5KDQ - chains A and C of the 4 polymer chains in the assembly; structure by X-ray diffraction, 2.15 A resolution.

Chain A (and C):
Name: Hemoglobin subunit alpha
Organism: Homo sapiens
Notes: chain C of this document is another copy of the same molecule, construct and numbering; everything in this record applies to it too
UniProtKB: P69905 (HBA_HUMAN); residues 1-141 here correspond to UniProt positions 2-142 (UniProt number = residue number + 1)
Chain sequence (141 residues; numbered 1 to 141; the number before each row is that of its first residue):
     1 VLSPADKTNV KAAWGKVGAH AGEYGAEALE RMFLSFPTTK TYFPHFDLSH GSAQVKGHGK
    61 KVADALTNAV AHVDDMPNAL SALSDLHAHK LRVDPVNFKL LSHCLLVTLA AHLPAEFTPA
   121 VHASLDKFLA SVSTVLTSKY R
Curated features (UniProtKB/Swiss-Prot):
  - binding site (O2): H58
  - binding site (heme b): H87
  - site: T8, N9 (Microbial infection: Cleavage), K11 (Not glycated), A13, W14 (Microbial infection: Cleavage), Y24, G25 (Microbial infection: Cleavage), L29, E30 (Microbial infection: Cleavage), H45, F46 (Microbial infection: Cleavage), D47, L48 (Microbial infection: Cleavage), S52, A53 (Microbial infection: Cleavage), V55, K56 (Microbial infection: Cleavage), K56 (Not glycated), G59, K60 (Microbial infection: Cleavage), K60 (Not glycated), K90 (Not glycated), L91, R92 (Microbial infection: Cleavage), K99 (Not glycated), L106, V107 (Microbial infection: Cleavage), T108, L109 (Microbial infection: Cleavage), V121, H122 (Microbial infection: Cleavage), S133, T134 (Microbial infection: Cleavage)
  - modified residue: S3 (Phosphoserine), K7 (N6-succinyllysine), T8 (Phosphothreonine), K11 (N6-succinyllysine), K16 (N6-acetyllysine), Y24 (Phosphotyrosine), S35 (Phosphoserine), K40 (N6-succinyllysine), S49 (Phosphoserine), S102 (Phosphoserine), T108 (Phosphothreonine), S124 (Phosphoserine), S131 (Phosphoserine), T134 (Phosphothreonine), T137 (Phosphothreonine), S138 (Phosphoserine)
  - glycosylation (N-linked (Glc) (glycation) lysine): K7, K16, K40, K61
Ion coordination: heme Fe near H87 (its only coordinating residue here)
Residues lining bound ligands:
  - heme (HEM): M32, T39, Y42, F43, H45, F46, H58, K61, V62, A65, L66, L83, L86, H87, L91, V93, N97, F98, L101, L105, V132, L136
  - KOH (3-[2-chloranyl-4-(1H-imidazol-2-yl)phenoxy]propanoic acid): P95, T137, S138, K139, Y140, R141
Reported in the primary citation:
  - binding site for KOH: V1, L2, K127, A130, S131, T137, S138, R141

Chain A / chain C interface:
Residue-residue contacts - 4 pairs, chain A then chain C:
  D126(A) with R141(C), salt bridge
  K127(A) with R141(C), hydrogen bond (side chain-backbone)
  R141(A) with D126(C), salt bridge; K127(C), hydrogen bond (backbone-side chain)
Other interface residues (no listed pair), chain A (6 interface residues in all): V1, A130, S138
Other interface residues (no listed pair), chain C (6 interface residues in all): V1, A123, S138

Summary:
Chain A and chain C each contribute 6 residues to their interface, with 2 hydrogen bonds and 2 salt bridges.
Polar pairs include D126(A)-R141(C) and K127(A)-R141(C). Bound to chain A: heme and compound KOH. The paper
reports a binding site for KOH at V1(A), L2(A) and K127(A) among others.
Both chains are Hemoglobin subunit alpha (Homo sapiens). Entry 5KDQ (Deoxyhemoglobin in Complex with an
Aryloxyalkanoic acid) was determined by X-ray diffraction.
